Entry 6ASX (electron microscopy, 3.80 A resolution); this record covers chains G and H of the 8 polymer chains in the assembly.

Chain G (and H):
Molecule: DNA-directed RNA polymerase subunit alpha
Source organism: Escherichia coli
Notes: EC 2.7.7.6; chain H of this document is another copy of the same molecule, construct and numbering; everything in this record applies to it too
Reference sequence: P0A7Z4 (RPOA_ECOLI); numbering as in UniProt (aligned over 1-234)
Sequence (239 residues; numbered 1 to 239; the number before each row is that of its first residue):
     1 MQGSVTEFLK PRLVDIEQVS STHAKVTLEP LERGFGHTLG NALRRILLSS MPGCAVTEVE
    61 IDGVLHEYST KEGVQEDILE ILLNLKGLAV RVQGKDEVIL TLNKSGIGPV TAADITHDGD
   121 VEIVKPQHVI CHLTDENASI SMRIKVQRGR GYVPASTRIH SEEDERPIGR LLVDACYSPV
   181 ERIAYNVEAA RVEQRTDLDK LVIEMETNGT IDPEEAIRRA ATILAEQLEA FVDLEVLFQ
Not modelled in the structure: 1-6, 159-166, 235-239 (chain H: 1-3, 160-168, 233-239)
Differences from the reference sequence: expression tag (235-239)
Swiss-Prot annotation at these positions:
  - region: Glu-162 to Glu-165 (Required for interaction with Crp at class II promoters)
  - mutagenesis: Arg-45 (R45C: In rpoA112; temperature-sensitive, blocks RNA polymerase assembly), Glu-162 to Glu-165 (5-fold decrease in CRP-class II promoter-dependent transcription), Glu-165 (E165K: 5-fold decrease in CRP-class II promoter-dependent transcription), Arg-191 (R191C: In rpoA101; temperature-sensitive)

Interface between chain G and chain H:
Residue-residue contacts (50; chain G residue first):
  Glu-7(G) / Arg-150(H)
  Phe-8(G) / Arg-150(H)
  Phe-8(G) / Ile-223(H)  hydrophobic
  Phe-8(G) / Gln-227(H)
  Leu-9(G) / Gln-227(H)  hydrogen bond (backbone-side chain)
  Lys-10(G) / Glu-226(H)
  Pro-11(G) / Gln-227(H)
  Pro-11(G) / Ala-230(H)
  Pro-11(G) / Phe-231(H)
  Arg-12(G) / Ala-230(H)
  Leu-13(G) / Phe-231(H)
  Leu-28(G) / Phe-231(H)  hydrophobic
  Gly-34(G) / Arg-45(H)
  Phe-35(G) / Ile-46(H)  hydrophobic
  Phe-35(G) / Ser-50(H)
  Thr-38(G) / Arg-45(H)  hydrogen bond
  Asn-41(G) / Asn-41(H)
  Ala-42(G) / Thr-38(H)
  Arg-45(G) / Gly-34(H)  hydrogen bond (side chain-backbone)
  Arg-45(G) / His-37(H)
  Arg-45(G) / Thr-38(H)
  Ile-46(G) / Phe-35(H)  hydrophobic
  Ser-49(G) / Phe-35(H)
  Ser-50(G) / Phe-8(H)
  Ser-50(G) / Phe-35(H)
  Pro-52(G) / Val-5(H)  hydrophobic
  Arg-148(G) / Val-5(H)
  Arg-150(G) / Val-5(H)  hydrogen bond (side chain-backbone)
  Arg-150(G) / Glu-7(H)
  Arg-150(G) / Phe-8(H)
  Arg-218(G) / Phe-231(H)  hydrogen bond (side chain-backbone)
  Ala-221(G) / Phe-231(H)  hydrophobic
  Ala-221(G) / Val-232(H)
  Thr-222(G) / Val-232(H)
  Ile-223(G) / Phe-8(H)  hydrophobic
  Leu-224(G) / Leu-228(H)  hydrophobic
  Gln-227(G) / Pro-11(H)
  Gln-227(G) / Phe-35(H)
  Leu-228(G) / Leu-39(H)  hydrophobic
  Leu-228(G) / Ala-221(H)
  Leu-228(G) / Leu-224(H)  hydrophobic
  Ala-230(G) / Pro-11(H)
  Phe-231(G) / Leu-13(H)  hydrophobic
  Phe-231(G) / Leu-28(H)  hydrophobic
  Phe-231(G) / Leu-43(H)  hydrophobic
  Phe-231(G) / Ile-217(H)  hydrophobic
  Phe-231(G) / Arg-218(H)  hydrogen bond (backbone-side chain)
  Phe-231(G) / Ala-221(H)  hydrophobic
  Val-232(G) / Ala-221(H)  hydrophobic
  Val-232(G) / Thr-222(H)
Interface residues without a listed pair, chain G (35 interface residues in all): Leu-31, His-37, Leu-39, Gly-149, Glu-229
Interface residues without a listed pair, chain H (36 interface residues in all): Ser-4, Thr-6, Leu-9, Lys-10, Leu-31, Ala-42, Ala-225

Overview:
35 residues of chain G and 36 residues of chain H are in contact; the contacts include 6 hydrogen bonds. Polar
contacts include Leu-9(G)/Gln-227(H), Thr-38(G)/Arg-45(H) and Arg-45(G)/Gly-34(H). From UniProt: 6 mutagenesis
sites on chain G.
Chain G and chain H are both DNA-directed RNA polymerase subunit alpha (Escherichia coli); the structure,
CryoEM structure of E.coli his pause elongation complex, was determined by electron microscopy (same
publication as 6BJS).
